PDB entry 4GX1 | X-ray diffraction, 2.80 A resolution | chains A and B

[Chain A (and B)]
Name: TrkA domain protein
Organism: Geobacter sulfurreducens
Notes: chain B of this document is another copy of the same molecule, construct and numbering; everything in this record applies to it too
Reference sequence: Q74FS9 (Q74FS9_GEOSL); residue numbers follow UniProt; this construct covers 9-564
Chain sequence (565 residues; each row starts with the number of its first residue):
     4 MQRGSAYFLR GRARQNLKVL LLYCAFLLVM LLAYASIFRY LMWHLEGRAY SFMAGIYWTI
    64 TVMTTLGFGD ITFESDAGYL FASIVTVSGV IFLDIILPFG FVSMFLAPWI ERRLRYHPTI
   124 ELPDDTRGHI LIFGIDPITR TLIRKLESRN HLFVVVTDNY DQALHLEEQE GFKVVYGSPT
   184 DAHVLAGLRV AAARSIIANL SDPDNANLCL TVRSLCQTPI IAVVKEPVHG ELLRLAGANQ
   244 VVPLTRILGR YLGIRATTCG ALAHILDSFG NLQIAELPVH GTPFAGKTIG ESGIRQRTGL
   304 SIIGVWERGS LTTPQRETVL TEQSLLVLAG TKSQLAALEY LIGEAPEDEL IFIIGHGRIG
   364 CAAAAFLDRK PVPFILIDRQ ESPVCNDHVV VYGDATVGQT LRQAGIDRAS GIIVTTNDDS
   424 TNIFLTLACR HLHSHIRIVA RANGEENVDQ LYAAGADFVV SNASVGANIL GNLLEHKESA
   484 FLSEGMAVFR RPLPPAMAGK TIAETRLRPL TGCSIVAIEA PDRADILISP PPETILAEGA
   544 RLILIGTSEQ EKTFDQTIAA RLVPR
Disordered / not traced: 4-17, 262-349, 482-568 (chain B: 4-17, 565-568)
Sequence notes: expression tag (4-8, 565-568); engineered mutation Ala-52 (Glu in Q74FS9), Glu-77 (Gln in Q74FS9), Asp-97 (Leu in Q74FS9)
Bound ions: K+ site 1: Thr-68, Leu-69 (shared with Thr-68(B), Leu-69(B) of chain B); K+ site 2: Leu-69, Gly-70 (shared with Leu-69(B), Gly-70(B) of chain B); K+ site 3: Gly-70, Phe-71 (shared with Gly-70(B), Phe-71(B) of chain B); Zn2+: His-359, Cys-364, Cys-388, His-391; Ca2+: Glu-449, Asn-450, Gln-453 (shared with Thr-183(B), Asn-210(B), Thr-214(B) of chain B)
Ligand contacts: ADP (adenosine-5'-diphosphate): Gly-358, His-359, Gly-360, Arg-361, Ile-362, Gly-363, Cys-364, Ile-380, Asp-381, Arg-382, Gln-383, Gly-396, Asp-397, Ala-398, Thr-399, Thr-418, Thr-419, Asn-420, Thr-424, Arg-444

[Interface between chain A and chain B]
Contacting residue pairs - 57 pairs, chain A then chain B:
  Ser-54(A) with Asp-79(B), hydrogen bond
  Met-56(A) with Asp-79(B); Tyr-82(B), hydrophobic; Leu-83(B), hydrophobic
  Ala-57(A) with Tyr-82(B), hydrophobic
  Tyr-60(A) with Tyr-82(B), hydrophobic; Ala-85(B), hydrophobic; Ser-86(B)
  Ile-63(A) with Ser-86(B)
  Thr-67(A) with Thr-68(B); Thr-89(B); Val-93(B)
  Thr-68(A) with Thr-68(B)
  Leu-69(A) with Thr-68(B); Leu-69(B); Gly-70(B); Thr-89(B)
  Gly-70(A) with Gly-70(B)
  Phe-71(A) with Val-65(B), hydrophobic; Gly-70(B); Phe-71(B); Gly-72(B)
  Asp-73(A) with Thr-75(B)
  Leu-100(A) with Ile-98(B), hydrophobic
  Phe-104(A) with Phe-102(B), hydrophobic; Val-105(B), hydrophobic
  Phe-108(A) with Phe-102(B), hydrophobic
  Trp-112(A) with Ala-110(B); Ile-113(B), hydrophobic; Glu-114(B), hydrogen bond
  Arg-116(A) with Arg-118(B)
  Leu-117(A) with Ile-113(B), hydrophobic
  Tyr-119(A) with Arg-118(B)
  His-168(A) with Tyr-163(B)
  Glu-171(A) with Ile-123(B)
  Val-400(A) with Pro-386(B); Val-387(B)
  Ser-423(A) with Pro-206(B); Asp-207(B), hydrogen bond; Asn-210(B), hydrogen bond
  Ile-426(A) with Asn-210(B); Leu-213(B), hydrophobic
  Phe-427(A) with Asp-205(B); Pro-206(B), hydrophobic; Ala-209(B), hydrophobic; His-232(B); Leu-235(B), hydrophobic
  Leu-430(A) with Leu-235(B); Leu-238(B), hydrophobic; Ala-239(B), hydrophobic
  Ala-431(A) with Leu-235(B), hydrophobic
  His-434(A) with Glu-234(B), salt bridge; Leu-235(B)
  Asn-450(A) with Asn-210(B), hydrogen bond
  Gln-453(A) with Leu-213(B); Thr-214(B); Ser-217(B)
Other interface residues (no listed pair), chain A (38 interface residues in all): Ile-74, Arg-118, Leu-167, Thr-399, Asp-422, Thr-424, Glu-449, Ala-456, Ala-457
Other interface residues (no listed pair), chain B (47 interface residues in all): Trp-61, Thr-64, Phe-76, Val-90, Leu-117, Tyr-179, Thr-183, Asp-184, Leu-236

[In short]
The interface between chain A and chain B involves 38 residues on one side and 47 on the other, with 5
hydrogen bonds and 1 salt bridge. Polar contacts include His-434(A)/Glu-234(B), Ser-54(A)/Asp-79(B) and
Trp-112(A)/Glu-114(B). Ligands of chain A: ADP.
Chain A and chain B are both TrkA domain protein (Geobacter sulfurreducens); the structure, Crystal structure
of the GsuK bound to ADP, was determined by X-ray diffraction, deposited together with 4GVL, 4GX0, 4GX2 and
4GX5.
